2HBY - chains A and B of the 3 polymer chains in the assembly; structure by X-ray diffraction, 2.10 A resolution.

== Chain A ==
Protein: Caspase-1
Source organism: Homo sapiens
Notes: EC 3.4.22.36; fragment: P20 Subunit, Residues 120-297
UniProtKB: P29466 (CASP1_HUMAN); residues 120-297 here = UniProt positions 120-297
Sequence (178 residues; each row starts with the number of its first residue):
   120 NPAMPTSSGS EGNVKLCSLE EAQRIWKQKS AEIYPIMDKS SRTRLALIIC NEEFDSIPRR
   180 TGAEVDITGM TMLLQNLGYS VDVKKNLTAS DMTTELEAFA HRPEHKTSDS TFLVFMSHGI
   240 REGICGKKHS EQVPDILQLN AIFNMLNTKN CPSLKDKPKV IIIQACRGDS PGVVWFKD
Unresolved in the structure: 120-124, 146-148
Swiss-Prot annotation at these positions:
  - active site: His237, Cys285
  - cross-link: Lys134 (Glycyl lysine isopeptide (Lys-Gly) (interchain with G-Cter in ubiquitin))
  - mutagenesis: Cys285 (C285A/S: Loss of protease activity. Loss of SPHK2 cleavage and release in apoptotic cells), Trp294 (W294A: Mediates autoprocessing but is unable to interact with Gasdermin-D (GSDMD) and mediate its cleavage), Asp297 (D297N: In IDL(uncl); abolished cleavage in the interdomain region; when associated with 315-N-N-316)
From the paper describing this entry:
  - catalytic residues: Cys285 (citing earlier work)
  - mutagenesis - R286A: decreased catalytic activity

== Chain B ==
Protein: Caspase-1
Source organism: Homo sapiens
Notes: EC 3.4.22.36; fragment: P10 Subunit, Residues 317-404
UniProtKB: P29466 (CASP1_HUMAN); residues 317-404 here = UniProt positions 317-404
Sequence (88 residues; row label = number of the first residue in the row):
   317 AIKKAHIEKD FIAFCSSTPD NVSWRHPTMG SVFIGRLIEH MQEYACSCDV EEIFRKVRFS
   377 FEQPDGRAQM PTTARVTLTR CFYLFPGH
Differences from the reference sequence: engineered mutation Ala390 (Glu in P29466)
Swiss-Prot annotation at these positions:
  - mutagenesis: Ile318 to Lys320 (Abolished ability to cleave IL18), Ile318 (I318N: Mediates autoprocessing but is unable to interact with Gasdermin-D (GSDMD) and mediate its cleavage), Lys320 (K320A: Abolishes cleavage of Gasdermin-D (GSDMD))
From the paper describing this entry:
  - mutagenesis - E390A (460-fold): decreased catalytic activity

== Chain A / chain B interface ==
Contacting residue pairs (133; chain A residue first):
  Glu130(A) - Gly403(B)
  Asn132(A) - Gln358(B)
  Val133(A) - Gln358(B)
  Val133(A) - Pro402(B)  hydrophobic
  Lys134(A) - Gln358(B)  hydrogen bond (backbone-backbone)
  Lys134(A) - Glu359(B)  salt bridge
  Lys134(A) - Cys362(B)
  Lys134(A) - Pro402(B)
  Leu135(A) - Cys362(B)
  Leu135(A) - Pro402(B)
  Leu135(A) - Gly403(B)
  Cys136(A) - Cys362(B)  hydrogen bond (side chain-backbone)
  Cys136(A) - Phe401(B)  hydrophobic
  Cys136(A) - Pro402(B)  hydrogen bond (backbone-backbone)
  Cys136(A) - His404(B)
  Ser137(A) - His404(B)
  Leu138(A) - His404(B)
  Glu140(A) - Cys362(B)
  Glu140(A) - Ser363(B)
  Ala141(A) - Phe401(B)  hydrophobic
  Ile144(A) - Cys362(B)
  Ile144(A) - Tyr399(B)  hydrophobic
  Ile144(A) - Phe401(B)  hydrophobic
  Trp145(A) - Phe401(B)
  Ala150(A) - Arg396(B)  hydrogen bond (backbone-side chain)
  Glu151(A) - Arg396(B)
  Glu151(A) - Cys397(B)  hydrogen bond (backbone-backbone)
  Ile152(A) - Arg396(B)  hydrogen bond (backbone-side chain)
  Ile152(A) - Cys397(B)
  Ile152(A) - Tyr399(B)  hydrophobic
  Tyr153(A) - Asp326(B)  hydrogen bond
  Tyr153(A) - Leu394(B)
  Tyr153(A) - Thr395(B)  hydrogen bond (side chain-backbone)
  Tyr153(A) - Arg396(B)
  Tyr153(A) - Cys397(B)  hydrogen bond (backbone-backbone)
  Tyr153(A) - Phe398(B)  hydrophobic
  Ile155(A) - Tyr399(B)
  Ile155(A) - Leu400(B)
  Ile155(A) - Phe401(B)  hydrophobic
  Lys158(A) - Gly403(B)  hydrogen bond (side chain-backbone)
  Lys158(A) - His404(B)
  Arg161(A) - His404(B)  hydrogen bond (side chain-backbone)
  Arg179(A) - Arg341(B)
  Arg179(A) - Ser347(B)
  Thr180(A) - Arg341(B)  hydrogen bond (backbone-side chain)
  Thr180(A) - His342(B)
  Thr180(A) - Pro343(B)
  Gly181(A) - Pro343(B)  hydrogen bond (backbone-backbone)
  Gly181(A) - Gly346(B)
  Val184(A) - Thr344(B)
  Val184(A) - Met345(B)
  Asp185(A) - Gly346(B)
  Asp185(A) - Ser347(B)  hydrogen bond
  Asp185(A) - Ile350(B)
  Gly188(A) - Ile354(B)
  Met189(A) - Ile350(B)  hydrophobic
  Met189(A) - Ile354(B)
  Leu192(A) - Ile354(B)  hydrophobic
  Leu192(A) - Met357(B)  hydrophobic
  Leu196(A) - Leu400(B)  hydrophobic
  Tyr198(A) - Phe398(B)
  Tyr198(A) - Leu400(B)
  Ser229(A) - Phe398(B)
  Phe231(A) - Phe398(B)  hydrophobic
  Met235(A) - Ile350(B)  hydrophobic
  Arg240(A) - Pro335(B)
  Arg240(A) - Asp336(B)  salt bridge
  Asn259(A) - Arg391(B)  hydrogen bond
  Phe262(A) - Glu324(B)
  Phe262(A) - Phe327(B)
  Phe262(A) - Ala329(B)  hydrophobic
  Phe262(A) - Arg391(B)
  Leu265(A) - Phe327(B)
  Asn266(A) - Ile323(B)
  Asn266(A) - Phe327(B)
  Thr267(A) - His322(B)  hydrogen bond (side chain-backbone)
  Thr267(A) - Ile323(B)  hydrogen bond (backbone-backbone)
  Lys268(A) - Ile323(B)
  Lys274(A) - Ala321(B)
  Asp275(A) - Lys325(B)  salt bridge
  Asp275(A) - Asp326(B)
  Lys276(A) - Asp326(B)
  Pro277(A) - Asp326(B)
  Pro277(A) - Phe398(B)  hydrophobic
  Lys278(A) - Lys325(B)  hydrogen bond (side chain-backbone)
  Lys278(A) - Asp326(B)  hydrogen bond (backbone-backbone)
  Lys278(A) - Phe327(B)
  Lys278(A) - Ile328(B)  hydrogen bond (backbone-backbone)
  Val279(A) - Ile328(B)
  Val279(A) - Phe370(B)  hydrophobic
  Val279(A) - Phe398(B)  hydrophobic
  Ile280(A) - Phe327(B)  hydrophobic
  Ile280(A) - Ile328(B)  hydrogen bond (backbone-backbone)
  Ile280(A) - Ala329(B)
  Ile280(A) - Phe330(B)  hydrogen bond (backbone-backbone)
  Ile281(A) - Phe330(B)
  Ile281(A) - Phe349(B)  hydrophobic
  Ile281(A) - Leu353(B)  hydrophobic
  Ile281(A) - Phe370(B)  hydrophobic
  Ile282(A) - Phe330(B)  hydrogen bond (backbone-backbone)
  Ile282(A) - Cys331(B)
  Ile282(A) - Ser332(B)  hydrogen bond (backbone-backbone)
  Ile282(A) - Phe349(B)
  Gln283(A) - Ser332(B)
  Gln283(A) - Ser339(B)
  Gln283(A) - Trp340(B)
  Gln283(A) - Ser347(B)
  Gln283(A) - Phe349(B)
  Gln283(A) - Ile350(B)
  Ala284(A) - Ser332(B)  hydrogen bond (backbone-side chain)
  Ala284(A) - Ser333(B)
  Ala284(A) - Ser339(B)  hydrogen bond (backbone-side chain)
  Cys285(A) - Asn337(B)
  Cys285(A) - Val338(B)  hydrophobic
  Cys285(A) - Ser339(B)  hydrogen bond (side chain-backbone)
  Arg286(A) - Cys331(B)
  Arg286(A) - Ser333(B)  hydrogen bond (side chain-backbone)
  Arg286(A) - Thr334(B)
  Arg286(A) - Pro335(B)
  Arg286(A) - Asp336(B)  hydrogen bond (backbone-backbone)
  Arg286(A) - Asn337(B)  hydrogen bond (backbone-backbone)
  Arg286(A) - Thr388(B)
  Gly287(A) - Asp336(B)
  Gly287(A) - Asn337(B)
  Gly287(A) - Val338(B)
  Asp288(A) - Asp336(B)  hydrogen bond (backbone-backbone)
  Asp288(A) - Val338(B)
  Ser289(A) - Asp336(B)  hydrogen bond (backbone-backbone)
  Ser289(A) - Asn337(B)
  Ser289(A) - Val338(B)  hydrogen bond (backbone-backbone)
  Pro290(A) - Ala384(B)
  Gly291(A) - Asn337(B)
  Val292(A) - Ala384(B)  hydrophobic
Interface residues without a listed pair, chain A (62 interface residues in all): Arg163, Arg178, His237, Asn263
Interface residues without a listed pair, chain B (56 interface residues in all): Ala361, Val366, Pro380, Ala390, Thr393

== Overview ==
Chain A and chain B form an interface of 62 and 56 residues respectively, with 33 hydrogen bonds and 3 salt
bridges. Polar pairs include Lys134(A)-Glu359(B), Arg240(A)-Asp336(B) and Asp275(A)-Lys325(B). From the paper:
the catalytic residue Cys285(A); R286A of chain A reduces catalytic activity.
Chain A is Caspase-1 and chain B is Caspase-1, both from Homo sapiens; the structure, Crystal structure of
human caspase-1 (Glu390->Ala) in complex with
3-[2-(2-benzyloxycarbonylamino-3-methyl-butyrylamino)-propionylamino]-4-oxo-pentanoic acid (z-VAD-FMK), was
determined by X-ray diffraction together with 2HBQ, 2HBR, 2HBZ, 2H48 and 2FQQ from the same study.
